PDB entry 1N5L | X-ray diffraction, 2.30 A resolution | chains A and B

[Chain A (and B)]
Protein: Thymidylate kinase
Organism: Mycobacterium tuberculosis
Notes: EC 2.7.4.9; chain B of this document is another copy of the same molecule, construct and numbering; everything in this record applies to it too
Reference sequence: O05891 (KTHY_MYCTU); residues 1-214 here = UniProt positions 1-214
Amino-acid sequence (214 residues; numbered 1 to 214; the number before each row is that of its first residue):
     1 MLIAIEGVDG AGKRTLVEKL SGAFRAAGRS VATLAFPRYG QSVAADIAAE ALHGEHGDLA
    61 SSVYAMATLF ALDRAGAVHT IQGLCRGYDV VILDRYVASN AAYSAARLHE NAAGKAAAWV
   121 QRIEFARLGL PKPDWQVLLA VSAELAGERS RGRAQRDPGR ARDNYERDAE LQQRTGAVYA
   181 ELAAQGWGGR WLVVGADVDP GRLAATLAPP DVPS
Not modelled in the structure: 150-162, 209-214 (chain B: 155-159, 209-214)
Residues lining bound ligands: thymidine-5'-phosphate (TMP): Phe36, Pro37, Tyr39, Leu52, Phe70, Arg74, Arg95, Tyr96, Ser99, Asn100, Tyr103, Tyr165

[Chain A / chain B interface]
Residue-residue contacts (31; chain A residue first):
  Val43(A) with Leu72(B), hydrophobic
  Asp46(A) with Arg127(B)
  Glu50(A) with Arg127(B), salt bridge
  His56(A) with Tyr64(B); Trp119(B), hydrogen bond; Ile123(B)
  Gly57(A) with Tyr64(B)
  Asp58(A) with Ser62(B), hydrogen bond; Val63(B), hydrogen bond (side chain-backbone); Tyr64(B), hydrogen bond (side chain-backbone)
  Leu59(A) with Ser62(B); Tyr64(B); Thr68(B)
  Ser62(A) with Asp58(B), hydrogen bond; Leu59(B); Ser62(B)
  Val63(A) with Asp58(B), hydrogen bond (backbone-side chain)
  Tyr64(A) with His56(B); Gly57(B); Asp58(B), hydrogen bond (backbone-side chain)
  Ala65(A) with Leu59(B), hydrophobic; Ala65(B), hydrophobic
  Thr68(A) with Leu69(B)
  Leu69(A) with Thr68(B); Leu72(B), hydrophobic
  Leu72(A) with Leu69(B), hydrophobic; Leu72(B), hydrophobic
  Trp119(A) with His56(B), hydrogen bond
  Arg127(A) with Asp46(B); Glu50(B), salt bridge
  Leu128(A) with Val43(B), hydrophobic
Interface residues without a listed pair, chain A (21 interface residues in all): Ala44, Ile47, Ser61, Ile123
Interface residues without a listed pair, chain B (20 interface residues in all): Ile47, Ser61, Leu128

[In short]
Chain A and chain B form an interface of 21 and 20 residues respectively, with 8 hydrogen bonds and 2 salt
bridges. Polar contacts include Glu50(A)-Arg127(B), His56(A)-Trp119(B) and Asp58(A)-Ser62(B). Ligands of chain
A: thymidine-5'-phosphate.
Chain A and chain B are both Thymidylate kinase (Mycobacterium tuberculosis); the structure, Crystal structure
of mycobacterium tuberculosis thymidylate kinase crystallized in sodium malonate, after catalysis in the
crystal ..., was determined by X-ray diffraction together with 1N5J, 1N5K and 1N5I from the same study.
